PDB entry 3JC7 | electron microscopy, 4.80 A resolution (low resolution: residue-level contacts below are approximate; hydrogen-bond / salt-bridge calls are withheld) | chains 3 and 5 of the 11 polymer chains in the assembly

== Chain 3 ==
Protein: DNA replication licensing factor MCM3
Organism: Saccharomyces cerevisiae
Notes: EC 3.6.4.12
UniProtKB: P24279 (MCM3_YEAST); numbering as in UniProt (aligned over 1-971)
Sequence (971 residues; each row starts with the number of its first residue):
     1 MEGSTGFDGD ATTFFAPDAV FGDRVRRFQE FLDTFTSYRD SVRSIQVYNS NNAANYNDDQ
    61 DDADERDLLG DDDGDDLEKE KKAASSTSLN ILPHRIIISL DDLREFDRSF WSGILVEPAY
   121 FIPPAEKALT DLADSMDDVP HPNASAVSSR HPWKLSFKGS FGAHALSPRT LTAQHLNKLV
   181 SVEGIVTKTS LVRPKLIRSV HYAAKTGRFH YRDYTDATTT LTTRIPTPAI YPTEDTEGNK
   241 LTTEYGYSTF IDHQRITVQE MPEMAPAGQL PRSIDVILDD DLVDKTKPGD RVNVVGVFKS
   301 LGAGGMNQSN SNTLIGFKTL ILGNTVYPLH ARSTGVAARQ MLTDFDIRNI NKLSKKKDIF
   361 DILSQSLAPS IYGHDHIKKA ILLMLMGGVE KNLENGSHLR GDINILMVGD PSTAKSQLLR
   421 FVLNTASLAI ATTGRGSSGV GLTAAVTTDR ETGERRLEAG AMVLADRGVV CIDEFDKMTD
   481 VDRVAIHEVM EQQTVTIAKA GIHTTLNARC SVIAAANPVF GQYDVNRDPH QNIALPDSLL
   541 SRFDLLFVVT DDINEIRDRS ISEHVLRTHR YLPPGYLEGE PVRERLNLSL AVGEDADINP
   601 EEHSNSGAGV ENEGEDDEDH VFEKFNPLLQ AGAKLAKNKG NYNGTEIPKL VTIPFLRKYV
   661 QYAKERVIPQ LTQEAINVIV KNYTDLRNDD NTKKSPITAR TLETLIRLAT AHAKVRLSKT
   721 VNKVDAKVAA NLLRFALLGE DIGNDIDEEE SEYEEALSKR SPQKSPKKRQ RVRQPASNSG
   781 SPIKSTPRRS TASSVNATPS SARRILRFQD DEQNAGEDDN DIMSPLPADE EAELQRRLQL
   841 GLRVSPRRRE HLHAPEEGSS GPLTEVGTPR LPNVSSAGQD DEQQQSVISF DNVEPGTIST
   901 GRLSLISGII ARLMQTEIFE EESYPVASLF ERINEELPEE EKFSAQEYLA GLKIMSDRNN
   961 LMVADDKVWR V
Disordered / not traced: 1-17, 57-90, 141-150, 331-339, 449-459, 571-650, 739-971
Swiss-Prot annotation at these positions:
  - motif: S541 to D544 (Arginine finger)
  - binding site (ATP): G409 to S416
  - modified residue: S761 (Phosphoserine), S777 (Phosphoserine), S781 (Phosphoserine), T868 (Phosphothreonine)

== Chain 5 ==
Protein: Minichromosome maintenance protein 5
Organism: Saccharomyces cerevisiae
Notes: EC 3.6.4.12
UniProtKB: P29496 (MCM5_YEAST); numbering as in UniProt (aligned over 1-775)
Sequence (775 residues; each row starts with the number of its first residue):
     1 MSFDRPEIYS APVLQGESPN DDDNTEIIKS FKNFILEFRL DSQFIYRDQL RNNILVKNYS
    61 LTVNMEHLIG YNEDIYKKLS DEPSDIIPLF ETAITQVAKR ISILSRAQSA NNNDKDPENT
   121 SMDTDSLLLN SLPTFQLILN SNANQIPLRD LDSEHVSKIV RLSGIIISTS VLSSRATYLS
   181 IMCRNCRHTT SITINNFNSI TGNTVSLPRS CLSTIESESS MANESNIGDE STKKNCGPDP
   241 YIIIHESSKF IDQQFLKLQE IPELVPVGEM PRNLTMTCDR YLTNKVIPGT RVTIVGIYSI
   301 YNSKNGAGSG RSGGGNGGSG VAIRTPYIKI LGIQSDVETS SIWNSVTMFT EEEEEEFLQL
   361 SRNPKLYEIL TNSIAPSIFG NEDIKKAIVC LLMGGSKKIL PDGMRLRGDI NVLLLGDPGT
   421 AKSQLLKFVE KVSPIAVYTS GKGSSAAGLT ASVQRDPMTR EFYLEGGAMV LADGGVVCID
   481 EFDKMRDEDR VAIHEAMEQQ TISIAKAGIT TVLNSRTSVL AAANPIYGRY DDLKSPGDNI
   541 DFQTTILSRF DMIFIVKDDH NEERDISIAN HVINIHTGNA NAMQNQQEEN GSEISIEKMK
   601 RYITYCRLKC APRLSPQAAE KLSSNFVTIR KQLLINELES TERSSIPITI RQLEAIIRIT
   661 ESLAKLELSP IAQERHVDEA IRLFQASTMD AASQDPIGGL NQASGTSLSE IRRFEQELKR
   721 RLPIGWSTSY QTLRREFVDT HRFSQLALDK ALYALEKHET IQLRHQGQNI YRSGV
Disordered / not traced: 1-20, 107-129, 198-203, 212-234, 306-319, 459-463, 644-646, 694-705, 761-775
Cystine bridges: C186-C211
Swiss-Prot annotation at these positions:
  - motif: S548 to D551 (Arginine finger)
  - binding site (ATP): G416 to S423

== Chain 3 / chain 5 interface ==
Contacting residue pairs - 116 pairs, chain 3 then chain 5:
  A119(3) - E246(5)
  Y120(3) - E246(5)
  Y120(3) - S247(5)
  T172(3) - D252(5)
  A173(3) - F250(5)
  A173(3) - I251(5)
  L176(3) - F250(5)
  N177(3) - H245(5)
  N177(3) - E246(5)
  I185(3) - T511(5)
  V186(3) - I509(5)
  T187(3) - I509(5)
  K188(3) - Q454(5)
  K188(3) - R455(5)
  K188(3) - D456(5)
  T189(3) - G508(5)
  T189(3) - I509(5)
  T222(3) - E246(5)
  T223(3) - I243(5)
  T223(3) - I244(5)
  T223(3) - H245(5)
  I225(3) - M182(5)
  I225(3) - R184(5)
  I225(3) - I242(5)
  P226(3) - I242(5)
  Q259(3) - L464(5)
  P262(3) - V470(5)
  P262(3) - L513(5)
  E263(3) - D473(5)
  E263(3) - N514(5)
  E263(3) - R516(5)
  A267(3) - L471(5)
  G268(3) - L471(5)
  Q269(3) - T169(5)
  Q269(3) - P288(5)
  Q269(3) - L471(5)
  L270(3) - V171(5)
  P271(3) - L464(5)
  R272(3) - V171(5)
  R272(3) - L172(5)
  R272(3) - N284(5)
  K287(3) - G508(5)
  K287(3) - I509(5)
  K287(3) - T510(5)
  P288(3) - A507(5)
  P288(3) - G508(5)
  P288(3) - I509(5)
  P288(3) - T510(5)
  P288(3) - T511(5)
  G289(3) - I509(5)
  G289(3) - T510(5)
  G289(3) - T511(5)
  G289(3) - V512(5)
  D290(3) - T510(5)
  D290(3) - T511(5)
  R291(3) - T511(5)
  R291(3) - V512(5)
  R291(3) - L513(5)
  S300(3) - H245(5)
  S300(3) - F250(5)
  G302(3) - H245(5)
  A303(3) - I243(5)
  M306(3) - V205(5)
  M306(3) - S206(5)
  M306(3) - L207(5)
  N307(3) - D239(5)
  N307(3) - Y241(5)
  S309(3) - S206(5)
  S309(3) - R209(5)
  S311(3) - T204(5)
  N312(3) - T204(5)
  N312(3) - N302(5)
  T313(3) - S303(5)
  L314(3) - Q253(5)
  L314(3) - F255(5)
  L314(3) - T277(5)
  G316(3) - S174(5)
  F317(3) - S174(5)
  F317(3) - A176(5)
  F317(3) - L179(5)
  F317(3) - I243(5)
  F317(3) - F250(5)
  T319(3) - S174(5)
  L367(3) - D402(5)
  P369(3) - D402(5)
  S370(3) - M404(5)
  S412(3) - I650(5)
  Q417(3) - M404(5)
  R420(3) - E495(5)
  F421(3) - D402(5)
  F421(3) - M404(5)
  F520(3) - E756(5)
  F520(3) - K757(5)
  F520(3) - E759(5)
  Q522(3) - E637(5)
  R527(3) - E759(5)
  D551(3) - R630(5)
  D552(3) - R630(5)
  I553(3) - V627(5)
  I553(3) - R630(5)
  I553(3) - K631(5)
  N554(3) - V627(5)
  E555(3) - V627(5)
  D558(3) - S623(5)
  D558(3) - V627(5)
  R559(3) - E620(5)
  R559(3) - S623(5)
  L566(3) - L614(5)
  L566(3) - A619(5)
  T568(3) - L400(5)
  H569(3) - K398(5)
  H569(3) - L400(5)
  H569(3) - L406(5)
  R570(3) - K398(5)
  R570(3) - R613(5)
  I653(3) - D402(5)
Other interface residues (no listed pair), chain 3 (76 interface residues in all): R224, P266, L301, N310, I315, I371, T433, R435, V519, Q531, S562, V565
Other interface residues (no listed pair), chain 5 (84 interface residues in all): S173, R175, R187, I287, Y301, Y327, W343, P401, I435, V453, E465, V491, Q499, S624, F626, I648, T649, I657

== Overview ==
76 residues of chain 3 and 84 residues of chain 5 are in contact. Curated annotation (UniProt) lists 8
ATP-binding residues on chain 3; 8 ATP-binding residues on chain 5.
Here chain 3 is DNA replication licensing factor MCM3 and chain 5 is Minichromosome maintenance protein 5,
both from Saccharomyces cerevisiae. Entry 3JC7 (Structure of the eukaryotic replicative CMG helicase and
pumpjack motion) was determined by electron microscopy together with 3JC5 and 3JC6 from the same study.
